5M56 - chain A; structure by X-ray diffraction, 2.24 A resolution.

== Chain A ==
Protein: Casein kinase II subunit alpha'
Organism: Homo sapiens
Notes: EC 2.7.11.1
UniProtKB: P19784 (CSK22_HUMAN); residue numbers follow UniProt; this construct covers 1-350
Sequence (364 residues; row label = number of the first residue in the row; numbers below 1 keep their minus sign (Met-13 is residue -13)):
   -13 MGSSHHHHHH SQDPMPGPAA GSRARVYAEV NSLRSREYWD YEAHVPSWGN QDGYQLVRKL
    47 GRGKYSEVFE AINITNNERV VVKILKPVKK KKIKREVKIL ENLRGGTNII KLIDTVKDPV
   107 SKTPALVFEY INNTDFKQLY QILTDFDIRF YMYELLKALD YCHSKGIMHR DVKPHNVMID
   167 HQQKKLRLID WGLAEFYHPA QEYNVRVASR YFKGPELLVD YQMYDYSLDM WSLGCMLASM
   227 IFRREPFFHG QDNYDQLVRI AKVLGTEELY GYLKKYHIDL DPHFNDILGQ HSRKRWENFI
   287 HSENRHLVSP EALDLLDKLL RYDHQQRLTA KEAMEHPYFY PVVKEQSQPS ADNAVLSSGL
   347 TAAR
Not modelled in the structure: -13 to 1, 333-350
Sequence notes: initiating methionine (-13); expression tag (-12 to 0); engineered mutation Gly39 (Asp in P19784), Ser336 (Cys in P19784)
Ligand contacts: 7FC (4-[6,8-bis(chloranyl)-3-oxidanyl-4-oxidanylidene-chromen-2-yl]benzoic acid): Leu46, Arg48, Val54, Val67, Lys69, Glu82, Ile96, Phe114, Glu115, Tyr116, Ile117, Asn119, Met164, Ile175, Asp176, Trp177
From the paper describing this entry:
  - binding site for 7FC: Gly47, Arg48
  - binding site for glycerol: Arg48

== In short ==
Chain A binds compound 7FC. The paper reports a binding site for 7FC at Gly47 and Arg48; a binding site for
glycerol at Arg48.
Chain A is Casein kinase II subunit alpha' (Homo sapiens); the structure, Monoclinic complex structure of
human protein kinase CK2 catalytic subunit (isoform CK2alpha') with the inhibitor
4'-carboxy-6,8-chloro-flavonol ..., was determined by X-ray diffraction (same publication as 5M44, 5M4C, 5M4F,
5M4I and 5M4U).
